Entry 6RAX (electron microscopy, 3.99 A resolution); this record covers chains 3 and 5 of the 13 polymer chains in the assembly.

Chain 3:
Molecule: DNA replication licensing factor Mcm3
Source organism: Drosophila melanogaster
Notes: EC 3.6.4.12
UniProt: Q9XYU1 (MCM3_DROME); numbering as in UniProt (aligned over 1-819)
Chain sequence (819 residues; each row starts with the number of its first residue):
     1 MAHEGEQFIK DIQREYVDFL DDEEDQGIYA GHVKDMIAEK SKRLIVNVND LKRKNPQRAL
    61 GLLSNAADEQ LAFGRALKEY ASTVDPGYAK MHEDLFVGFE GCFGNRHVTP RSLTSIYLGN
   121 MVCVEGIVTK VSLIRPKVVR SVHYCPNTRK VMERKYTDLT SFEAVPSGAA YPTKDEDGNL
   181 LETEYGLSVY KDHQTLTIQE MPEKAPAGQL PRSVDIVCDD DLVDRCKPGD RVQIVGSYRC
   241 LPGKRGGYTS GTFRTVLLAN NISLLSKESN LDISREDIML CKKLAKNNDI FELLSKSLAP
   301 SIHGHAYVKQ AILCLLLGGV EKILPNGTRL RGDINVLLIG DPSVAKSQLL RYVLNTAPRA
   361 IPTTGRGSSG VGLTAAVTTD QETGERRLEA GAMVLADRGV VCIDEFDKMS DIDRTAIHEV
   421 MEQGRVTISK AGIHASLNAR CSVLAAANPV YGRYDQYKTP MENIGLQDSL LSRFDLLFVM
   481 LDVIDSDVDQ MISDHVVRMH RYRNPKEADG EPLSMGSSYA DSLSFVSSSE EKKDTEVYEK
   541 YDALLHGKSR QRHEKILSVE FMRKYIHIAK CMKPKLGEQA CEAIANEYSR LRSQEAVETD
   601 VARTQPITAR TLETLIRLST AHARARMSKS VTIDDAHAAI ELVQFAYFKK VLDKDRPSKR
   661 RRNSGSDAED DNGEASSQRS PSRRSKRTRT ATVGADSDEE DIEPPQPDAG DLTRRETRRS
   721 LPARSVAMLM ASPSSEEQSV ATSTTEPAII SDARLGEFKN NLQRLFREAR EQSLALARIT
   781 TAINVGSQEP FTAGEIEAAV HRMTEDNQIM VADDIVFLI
Unresolved in the structure: 1-3, 247-249, 303, 306-307, 339, 344, 508-519, 649-819
Residues lining bound ligands:
  - ADP (adenosine-5'-diphosphate): Glu422, Ala609, Arg610, Glu613
  - ATP (adenosine-5'-triphosphate): Ser301, Ile302, His305, Gly340, Asp341, Pro342, Ser343, Ala345, Lys346, Ser347, Gln348, Asp404, Glu405, Ala447, Asn448
Curated features (UniProtKB/Swiss-Prot):
  - motif: Ser472 to Asp475 (Arginine finger)
  - binding site (ADP): Gln348, Leu388, Glu389, Ala390, Ala392
  - modified residue: Ser522 (Phosphoserine), Tyr538 (Phosphotyrosine), Ser664 (Phosphoserine), Ser666 (Phosphoserine), Ser680 (Phosphoserine), Ser682 (Phosphoserine), Thr690 (Phosphothreonine), Thr692 (Phosphothreonine), Ser697 (Phosphoserine), Ser735 (Phosphoserine), Ser739 (Phosphoserine)
What the authors report for this chain:
  - catalytic residues: Arg473 (citing earlier work)
  - mutagenesis - R473A: abolished catalytic activity

Chain 5:
Molecule: DNA replication licensing factor Mcm5
Source organism: Drosophila melanogaster
Notes: EC 3.6.4.12
UniProt: Q9VGW6 (MCM5_DROME); numbering as in UniProt; present here: 1-405, 412-733
Chain sequence (733 residues; numbered 1 to 733 plus 4 insertion-coded residues; 4 numbers in that range are skipped by the numbering (no residue carries them; nothing is unmodelled there); the number before each row is that of its first residue; a row labelled like 409A-409D holds insertion residues (409A, then the next letters in order)):
     1 MEGFDDAGVF FSDNFGGDNQ QDAQINLQAV KKKYKEFIRT FNEENFFYKY RDTLKRNYLN
    61 GRYFLEIEME DLVGFDETLA DKLNKQPTEH LEIFEEAARE VADEITAPRP EHEEHMHDIQ
   121 ILLSSNANPT NIRQLKSDCV SKLVKIAGII VAASGISAKA TRMSIQCLSC STVIPNLKVN
   181 PGLEGYALPR KCNTEQAGRP KCPLDPFFIM PDKCKCVDFQ TLKLQELPDF VPQGEIPRHL
   241 QLFCDRSLCE RVVPGNRVLI QGIYSIRKVG KPSRRDGREK AVVGVRAPYM RVVGITVDSE
   301 GAGAISRYSN ITSDEEEHFR RMAASGDIYE RLSQSLAPSI FGSRDIKKAI TCMLFGGSRK
   361 RLPDGLCRRG DINVLLLGDP GTAKSQLLKF VEKVAPIAVY TSGKG
   408 SS
409A-409D AAGL
   412 TASVMKDPQT RNFVMEGGAM VLADGGVVCI DEFDKMREDD RVAIHEAMEQ QTISIAKAGI
   472 TTTLNSRCSV LAAANSIFGR WDDTKGEENI DFMPTILSRF DMIFIVKDIH DESRDITLAK
   532 HIINVHLSSN KSAPSEPAEG EISLSTFKKY IHYCRTHCGP RLSEAAGEKL KSRYVLMRSG
   592 AGQQEKASDK RLSIPITVRQ LEAVIRISES LAKIRLQPFA TDEHVNEALR LFQVSTLDAA
   652 MTGSLAGAEG FTTEEDQETL NRIEKQLKRR FAIGSQVSEQ NILQDFLRQK YEERTVMKVI
   712 HTMIRRGELQ HRMQRKMLYR IC
Unresolved in the structure: 1-18, 178-185, 395, 409A-409D, 429, 653-733
Cystine bridges: Cys192-Cys202
Residues lining bound ligands:
  - ATP (adenosine-5'-triphosphate), molecule 1: Ser339, Ile340, Phe341, Pro380, Gly381, Thr382, Ala383, Lys384, Ser385, Gln386, Asp442, Asn486, Leu529, His532, Ile533
  - ATP, molecule 2: Leu366, Arg369, Glu460, Val609, Arg610
Curated features (UniProtKB/Swiss-Prot):
  - motif: Ser509 to Asp512 (Arginine finger)
  - binding site (ADP): Arg368
What the authors report for this chain:
  - catalytic residues: Arg510 (citing earlier work)
  - mutagenesis - R510A: decreased catalytic activity

Interface between chain 3 and chain 5:
Residue-residue contacts (101; chain 3 residue first):
  Ala67(3) with Asp212(5)
  Arg111(3) with Ile156(5)
  Thr114(3) with Asp218(5), hydrogen bond
  Ser115(3) with Cys216(5), hydrogen bond (backbone-side chain); Val217(5), hydrogen bond (side chain-backbone); Asp218(5), hydrogen bond (side chain-backbone)
  Ile116(3) with Cys216(5), hydrophobic
  Leu118(3) with Pro211(5); Cys214(5), hydrophobic; Lys215(5); Cys216(5), hydrophobic
  Leu159(3) with Pro211(5), hydrophobic
  Glu163(3) with Met210(5); Asp212(5)
  Val165(3) with Phe208(5), hydrophobic
  Glu203(3) with Asn476(5), hydrogen bond
  Ala207(3) with Val432(5); Asp435(5); Asn476(5); Ser477(5)
  Gly208(3) with Val253(5); Pro254(5); Asp435(5), hydrogen bond (backbone-side chain)
  Gln209(3) with Val253(5)
  Leu210(3) with Ala153(5)
  Arg212(3) with Ser154(5); Gly155(5); Ile156(5)
  Arg239(3) with Asp212(5), salt bridge
  Cys240(3) with Pro211(5)
  Lys244(3) with Lys159(5); Ala160(5), hydrogen bond (side chain-backbone); Thr161(5); Leu177(5)
  Arg245(3) with Lys159(5); Tyr186(5)
  Gly246(3) with Ile174(5); Tyr186(5), hydrogen bond (backbone-backbone)
  Ser250(3) with Tyr186(5)
  Gly251(3) with Tyr186(5)
  Phe253(3) with Ala158(5); Cys214(5), hydrophobic
  Ser301(3) with Asp364(5), hydrogen bond; Leu366(5)
  Pro342(3) with Arg610(5)
  Ser343(3) with Val609(5); Arg610(5)
  Ser347(3) with Gln461(5), hydrogen bond (backbone-side chain)
  Arg351(3) with Glu457(5), salt bridge; Gln461(5); Thr463(5), hydrogen bond
  Asn355(3) with Gly365(5)
  Ile361(3) with Thr472(5)
  Pro362(3) with Thr472(5)
  Thr363(3) with Ser465(5)
  Thr364(3) with Ser465(5); Ile466(5); Ala467(5)
  Arg366(3) with Asp450(5), salt bridge; Val453(5); Lys468(5)
  Gly367(3) with Lys468(5)
  Ser368(3) with Lys468(5); Ala469(5)
  Ser369(3) with Lys468(5); Ala469(5)
  Gly370(3) with Ala467(5); Lys468(5), hydrogen bond (backbone-backbone)
  Val371(3) with Ala467(5), hydrogen bond (backbone-backbone); Lys468(5)
  Val377(3) with Arg422(5)
  Thr378(3) with Arg422(5)
  Thr379(3) with Thr421(5); Arg422(5), hydrogen bond
  Leu395(3) with Thr472(5)
  Asp404(3) with Glu457(5); Gln461(5), hydrogen bond
  Glu405(3) with Val453(5); Glu457(5)
  Lys408(3) with Val453(5)
  Tyr451(3) with Pro505(5), hydrophobic
  Arg453(3) with Arg602(5)
  Ile484(3) with Arg589(5)
  Asp485(3) with Arg589(5)
  Asp489(3) with Val586(5); Arg589(5), salt bridge
  Gln490(3) with Lys582(5), hydrogen bond
  Ser493(3) with Lys582(5); Val586(5)
  Asp494(3) with Lys582(5), salt bridge
  Val497(3) with Lys582(5)
  His500(3) with Arg368(5); Leu573(5); Ile616(5)
  Arg501(3) with Glu575(5), salt bridge
  Arg503(3) with Leu362(5); Leu366(5); Arg368(5)
  Pro505(3) with Arg572(5)
  Glu507(3) with Glu575(5)
  Lys540(3) with Arg572(5)
Also at the interface, not in a pair above, chain 3 (70 interface residues in all): Pro166, Pro206, Leu241, Arg254, Leu350, Ala390, Ala392, Asn448, Asn504
Also at the interface, not in a pair above, chain 5 (70 interface residues in all): Leu188, Ile209, Phe243, Glu250, Lys360, Thr412, Phe424, Leu433, Ala454, Gly470, Glu498, Thr506, Gly578, Ser604, Thr608

In short:
Chain 3 and chain 5 each contribute 70 residues to their interface; the contacts include 16 hydrogen bonds and
6 salt bridges. Polar contacts include Arg239(3)-Asp212(5), Arg351(3)-Glu457(5) and Arg366(3)-Asp450(5). One
ATP molecule is bound between chain 3 and chain 5. From the paper: catalytic residues Arg473(3) and Arg510(5);
R473A of chain 3 abolishes catalytic activity.
Here chain 3 is DNA replication licensing factor Mcm3 and chain 5 is DNA replication licensing factor Mcm5,
both from Drosophila melanogaster. Entry 6RAX (D. melanogaster CMG-DNA, State 1B) was determined by electron
microscopy (same publication as 6RAZ, 6RAW and 6RAY).
